4EZ9 - chains A and C of the 3 polymer chains in the assembly; structure by X-ray diffraction, 1.64 A resolution.

# Chain A
Protein: DNA polymerase
Organism: Geobacillus kaustophilus
Notes: EC 2.7.7.7; fragment: Bacillus Fragment (analogous to E. coli Klenow Fragment
UniProtKB: Q5KWC1 (Q5KWC1_GEOKA); residues 285-876 here correspond to UniProt positions 287-878 (UniProt number = residue number + 2)
Amino-acid sequence (592 residues; numbered 285 to 876; the number before each row is that of its first residue):
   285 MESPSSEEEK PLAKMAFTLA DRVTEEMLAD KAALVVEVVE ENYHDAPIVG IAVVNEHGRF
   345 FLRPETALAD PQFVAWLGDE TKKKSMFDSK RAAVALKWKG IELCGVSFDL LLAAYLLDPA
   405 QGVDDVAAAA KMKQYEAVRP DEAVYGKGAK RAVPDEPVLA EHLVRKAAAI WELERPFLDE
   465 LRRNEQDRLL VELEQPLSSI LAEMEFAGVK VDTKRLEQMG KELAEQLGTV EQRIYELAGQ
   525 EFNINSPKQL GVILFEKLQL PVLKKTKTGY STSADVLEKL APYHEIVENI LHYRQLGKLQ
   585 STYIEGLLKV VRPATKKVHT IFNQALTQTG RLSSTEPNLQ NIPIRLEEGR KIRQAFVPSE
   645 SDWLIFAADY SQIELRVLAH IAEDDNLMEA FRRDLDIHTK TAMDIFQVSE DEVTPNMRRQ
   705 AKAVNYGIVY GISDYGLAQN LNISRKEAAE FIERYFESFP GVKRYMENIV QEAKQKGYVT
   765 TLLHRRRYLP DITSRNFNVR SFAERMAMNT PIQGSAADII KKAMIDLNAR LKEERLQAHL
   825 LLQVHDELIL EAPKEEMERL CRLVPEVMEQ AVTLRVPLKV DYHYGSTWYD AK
Not modelled in the structure: 285-297, 876
Differences from the reference sequence: engineered mutation Ala-598 (Asp600 in Q5KWC1), Tyr-710 (Phe712 in Q5KWC1)

# Chain C
Molecule: 13-nt DNA strand
Sequence (13 nucleotides; row label = number of the first residue in the row; numbering starts at 0):
     0 CATTAGAGTC AGG
Not modelled in the structure: 0-1

# Chain A / chain C interface
Residue-residue contacts - 45 pairs, chain A then chain C:
  Asn-527(A) / DG11(C)  hydrogen bond to the phosphate
  Asn-529(A) / DG11(C)  sugar contact
  Ser-530(A) / DG11(C)  hydrogen bond to the phosphate
  Ser-530(A) / DG12(C)  hydrogen bond to the phosphate
  Gln-533(A) / DG12(C)  hydrogen bond to the phosphate
  Lys-582(A) / DG7(C)  base contact
  Lys-582(A) / DT8(C)  hydrogen bond to the base
  Lys-582(A) / DC9(C)  sugar contact
  Ser-585(A) / DC9(C)  phosphate contact
  Thr-586(A) / DC9(C)  sugar contact
  Gly-590(A) / DC9(C)  phosphate contact
  Leu-610(A) / DA6(C)  phosphate contact
  Leu-610(A) / DG7(C)  phosphate contact
  Thr-611(A) / DA6(C)  phosphate contact
  Gln-612(A) / DG5(C)  phosphate contact
  Gln-612(A) / DA6(C)  hydrogen bond to the phosphate
  Thr-613(A) / DG5(C)  sugar contact
  Arg-615(A) / DG5(C)  hydrogen bond to the base
  Ser-617(A) / DA6(C)  phosphate contact
  Ser-617(A) / DG7(C)  hydrogen bond to the phosphate
  Ser-618(A) / DG7(C)  sugar contact
  Thr-619(A) / DG7(C)  phosphate contact
  Thr-619(A) / DT8(C)  phosphate contact
  Glu-620(A) / DT8(C)  hydrogen bond to the phosphate
  Asn-622(A) / DG7(C)  hydrogen bond to the sugar
  Asn-625(A) / DG7(C)  base contact
  Gly-711(A) / DT3(C)  base contact
  Tyr-714(A) / DT3(C)  phosphate contact
  Tyr-714(A) / DA4(C)  stacking on the base
  Gly-715(A) / DT3(C)  sugar contact
  Ile-716(A) / DT3(C)  sugar contact
  Ser-717(A) / DT2(C)  hydrogen bond to the phosphate
  Ser-717(A) / DT3(C)  hydrogen bond to the phosphate
  Tyr-719(A) / DT2(C)  stacking on the base
  Gly-720(A) / DT3(C)  phosphate contact
  Asn-724(A) / DT3(C)  hydrogen bond to the base
  Arg-729(A) / DT2(C)  base contact
  Arg-771(A) / DG5(C)  salt bridge to the phosphate
  Phe-786(A) / DA4(C)  phosphate contact
  Arg-789(A) / DT3(C)  sugar contact
  Arg-789(A) / DA4(C)  salt bridge to the phosphate
  Met-790(A) / DG5(C)  phosphate contact
  Asn-793(A) / DA4(C)  sugar contact
  Gln-797(A) / DA4(C)  hydrogen bond to the base
  Gln-797(A) / DG5(C)  hydrogen bond to the sugar
Interface residues without a listed pair, chain A (38 interface residues in all): Lys-532, Glu-589, Asn-782, His-829
Interface residues without a listed pair, chain C (11 interface residues in all): DA10

# Summary
The interface between chain A and chain C involves 38 residues on one side and 11 on the other, with 15
hydrogen bonds, 2 salt bridges and 2 aromatic stacking contacts. Among the polar pairs are Lys-582(A)/DT8(C),
Arg-615(A)/DG5(C) and Asn-724(A)/DT3(C).
Here chain A is DNA polymerase (Geobacillus kaustophilus) and chain C is a 13-nt DNA strand. Entry 4EZ9
(Bacillus DNA Polymerase I Large Fragment Complex 2) was determined by X-ray diffraction.
